PDB entry 6HQ0 | X-ray diffraction, 1.81 A resolution | chain A

[Chain A]
Molecule: Protein ENL
Source organism: Homo sapiens
Reference sequence: Q03111 (ENL_HUMAN); numbering as in UniProt (aligned over 1-148)
Chain sequence (155 residues; numbered 0 to 154; the number before each row is that of its first residue; numbering starts at 0):
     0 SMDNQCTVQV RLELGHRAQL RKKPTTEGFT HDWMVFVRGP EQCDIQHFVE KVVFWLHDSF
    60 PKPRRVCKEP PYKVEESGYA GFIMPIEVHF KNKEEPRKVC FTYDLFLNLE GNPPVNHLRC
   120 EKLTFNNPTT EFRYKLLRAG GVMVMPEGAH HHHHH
Disordered / not traced: 0-4, 144-154
Sequence notes: expression tag (0, 149-154)
Reported in the primary citation:
  - conformationally variable residues (side-chain flip): Tyr78

[Summary]
The paper reports conformational variability at Tyr78.
Chain A is Protein ENL (Homo sapiens); the structure, Crystal structure of ENL (MLLT1), apo form, was
determined by X-ray diffraction, deposited together with 6HPW, 6HPX, 6HPY and 6HPZ.
